PDB entry 8U02 | electron microscopy, 3.28 A resolution | chains R and B of the 4 polymer chains in the assembly

== Chain R ==
Molecule: D(2) dopamine receptor
From: Homo sapiens
UniProtKB: P14416 (DRD2_HUMAN); numbering as in UniProt (aligned over 1-443)
Sequence (443 residues; row label = number of the first residue in the row):
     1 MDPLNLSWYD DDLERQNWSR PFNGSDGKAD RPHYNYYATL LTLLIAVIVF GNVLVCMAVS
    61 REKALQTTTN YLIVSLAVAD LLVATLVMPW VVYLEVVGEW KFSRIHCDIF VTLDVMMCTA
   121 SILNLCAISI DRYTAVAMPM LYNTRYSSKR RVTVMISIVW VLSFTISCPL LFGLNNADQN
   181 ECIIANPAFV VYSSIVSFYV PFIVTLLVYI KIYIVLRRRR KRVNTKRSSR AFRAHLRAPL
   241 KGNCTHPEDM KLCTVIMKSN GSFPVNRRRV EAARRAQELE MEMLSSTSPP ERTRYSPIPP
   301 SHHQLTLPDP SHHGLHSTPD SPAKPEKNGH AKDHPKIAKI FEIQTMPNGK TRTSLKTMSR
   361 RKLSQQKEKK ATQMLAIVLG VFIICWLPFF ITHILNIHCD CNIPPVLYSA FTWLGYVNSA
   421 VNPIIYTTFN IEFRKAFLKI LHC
Disordered / not traced: 1-35, 225-360
Curated features (UniProtKB/Swiss-Prot):
  - site (Important for receptor activation): Ser194, Ser197
  - lipidation: Cys443 (S-palmitoyl cysteine)
  - glycosylation (N-linked (GlcNAc...) asparagine): Asn5, Asn17, Asn23
  - natural variant: Val154 (V154I: Found in patients with alcohol-responsive myoclonus-dystonia; uncertain significance)
  - mutagenesis: Cys126 (C126S: No effect on palmitoylation; no effect on localization to the plasma membrane), Cys244 (C244S: No effect on palmitoylation; no effect on localization to the plasma membrane), Cys253 (C253S: No effect on palmitoylation; no effect on localization to the plasma membrane), Cys443 (Decreased palmitoylation; decreased localization to the plasma membrane; decreased stability)
Cystine bridges: Cys107-Cys182
Small-molecule neighbours: L-dopamine (LDP): Asp114, Val115, Cys118, Thr119, Ile184, Phe189, Ser193, Ser194, Ser197, Trp386, Phe389, Phe390, His393, Thr412, Tyr416

== Chain B ==
Molecule: Guanine nucleotide-binding protein G(o) subunit alpha
From: Homo sapiens
UniProtKB: P09471 (GNAO_HUMAN); numbering as in UniProt (aligned over 1-354)
Sequence (354 residues; numbered 1 to 354; the number before each row is that of its first residue):
     1 MGCTLSAEER AALERSKAIE KNLKEDGISA AKDVKLLLLG AGESGESTIV KQMKIIHEDG
    61 FSGEDVKQYK PVVYSNTIQS LAAIVRAMDT LGIEYGDKER KADAKMVCDV VSRMEDTEPF
   121 SAELLSAMMR LWGDSGIQEC FNRSREYQLN DSAKYYLDSL DRIGAADYQP TEQDILRTRV
   181 KTTGIVETHF TFKNLHFRLF DVGGQRSERK KWIHCFEDVT AIIFCVALSG YDQVLHEDET
   241 TNRMHESLML FDSICNNKFF IDTSIILFLN KKDLFGEKIK KSPLTICFPE YTGPNTYEDA
   301 AAYIQAQFES KNRSPNKEIY CHMTCATDTN NIQVVFDAVT DIIIANNLRG CGLY
Disordered / not traced: 1-5, 56-60
Construct notes: engineered mutation Glu46 (Lys in P09471)
Curated features (UniProtKB/Swiss-Prot):
  - region: Lys35 to Gly45, Ser47, Thr48 (G1 motif), Asp174 to Thr182 (G2 motif), Phe197 to Arg206 (G3 motif), Ile266 to Asp273 (G4 motif), Thr324 to Thr329 (G5 motif)
  - binding site (GTP): Glu43, Ser47, Thr48, Ser152, Leu176, Arg177, Thr178, Arg179, Asn270, Asp273, Cys325
  - binding site (Mg(2+)): Ser47, Thr182
  - modified residue: Arg179 (ADP-ribosylarginine), Gln205 (5-glutamyl histamine), Cys351 (ADP-ribosylcysteine)
  - lipidation: Gly2 (N-myristoyl glycine), Cys3 (S-palmitoyl cysteine), Cys351 (S-palmitoyl cysteine)
  - natural variant: Gly40 (G40R: In DEE17 and NEDIM; G40W: Found in a patient with intractable early-onset epilepsy), Ser47 (S47G: In NEDIM), Gln52 (Q52P: Found in a patient with intractable early-onset epilepsy; Q52R: In DEE17), Ile56 (I56T: In NEDIM), Asp174 (D174G: In DEE17), Thr191 to Phe197 (deletion: In DEE17), Gly203 (G203R: In DEE17), Arg209 (R209C: In DEE17 and NEDIM; R209G: In NEDIM; R209H: In NEDIM; R209L: In NEDIM), Ala227 (A227V: In NEDIM), Glu246 (E246G: In NEDIM; E246K: In NEDIM), Ile279 (I279N: In DEE17)
  - mutagenesis: Cys351 (C351A: Strong loss of binding to ADGRG3)
From the paper describing this entry:
  - disease-associated variants - K46E, R209C: decreased signaling (citing earlier work)
  - contacts within the chain: Gly40-Glu46 (backbone contact), Gly45-Glu46 (backbone contact)

== Chain R / chain B interface ==
Pairs across the interface (23; chain R residue first):
  Thr69(R) - Gly350(B)  hydrogen bond (side chain-backbone)
  Thr69(R) - Cys351(B)
  Arg132(R) - Cys351(B)
  Arg132(R) - Leu353(B)
  Ala135(R) - Asn347(B)  hydrogen bond (backbone-side chain)
  Ala135(R) - Cys351(B)  hydrophobic
  Val136(R) - Leu348(B)  hydrophobic
  Pro139(R) - Ile343(B)  hydrophobic
  Pro139(R) - Ile344(B)  hydrophobic
  Pro139(R) - Asn347(B)  hydrogen bond (backbone-side chain)
  Met140(R) - Leu195(B)  hydrophobic
  Met140(R) - Ile343(B)  hydrophobic
  Tyr142(R) - Asn347(B)
  Tyr142(R) - Cys351(B)
  Asn143(R) - Asn347(B)
  Leu216(R) - Tyr354(B)
  Arg219(R) - Asp341(B)  salt bridge
  Arg219(R) - Ile344(B)
  Lys367(R) - Arg349(B)
  Lys367(R) - Tyr354(B)
  Glu368(R) - Tyr354(B)
  Ala371(R) - Tyr354(B)  hydrophobic
  Leu375(R) - Leu353(B)  hydrophobic
Interface residues without a listed pair, chain R (19 interface residues in all): Thr67, Val223, Lys370, Met374, Asn430
Interface residues without a listed pair, chain B (14 interface residues in all): Asp33, Val34, Gly352

== Summary ==
19 residues of chain R and 14 residues of chain B are in contact, with 3 hydrogen bonds and 1 salt bridge.
Polar contacts include Arg219(R)-Asp341(B), Thr69(R)-Gly350(B) and Ala135(R)-Asn347(B). Bound to chain R:
L-dopamine. The paper reports that K46E and R209C of chain B reduce signaling; contacts within the chain
involving Glu46(B), Gly40(B) and Gly45(B).
Here chain R is D(2) dopamine receptor and chain B is Guanine nucleotide-binding protein G(o) subunit alpha,
both from Homo sapiens. Entry 8U02 (CryoEM structure of D2 dopamine receptor in complex with GoA KE mutant and
dopamine) was determined by electron microscopy (same publication as 8TZQ).
